Entry 8WKK (electron microscopy, 3.30 A resolution); this record covers chains E and F of the 96 polymer chains in the assembly.

Chain E:
Molecule: Flagellar biosynthetic protein FliR
Source organism: Salmonella enterica subsp. enterica serovar Typhimurium str. LT2
UniProtKB: P54702 (FLIR_SALTY); numbering as in UniProt (aligned over 1-264)
Sequence (264 residues; each row starts with the number of its first residue):
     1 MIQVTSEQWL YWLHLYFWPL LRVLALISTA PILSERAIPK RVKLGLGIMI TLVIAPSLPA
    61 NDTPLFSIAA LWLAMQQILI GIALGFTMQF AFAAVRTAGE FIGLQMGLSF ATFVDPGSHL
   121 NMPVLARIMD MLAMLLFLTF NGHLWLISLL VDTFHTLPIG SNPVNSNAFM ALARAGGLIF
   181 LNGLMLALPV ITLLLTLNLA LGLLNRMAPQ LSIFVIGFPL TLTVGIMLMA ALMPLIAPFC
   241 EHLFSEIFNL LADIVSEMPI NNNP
Disordered / not traced: 1-3, 257-264

Chain F:
Molecule: Flagellar biosynthetic protein FliP
Source organism: Salmonella enterica subsp. enterica serovar Typhimurium str. LT2
UniProtKB: P54700 (FLIP_SALTY); numbering as in UniProt (aligned over 1-245)
Sequence (245 residues; row label = number of the first residue in the row):
     1 MRRLLFLSLA GLWLFSPAAA AQLPGLISQP LAGGGQSWSL SVQTLVFITS LTFLPAILLM
    61 MTSFTRIIIV FGLLRNALGT PSAPPNQVLL GLALFLTFFI MSPVIDKIYV DAYQPFSEQK
   121 ISMQEALDKG AQPLRAFMLR QTREADLALF ARLANSGPLQ GPEAVPMRIL LPAYVTSELK
   181 TAFQIGFTIF IPFLIIDLVI ASVLMALGMM MVPPATIALP FKLMLFVLVD GWQLLMGSLA
   241 QSFYS
Disordered / not traced: 1-36, 244-245

How chain E and chain F interact:
Residue-residue contacts - 61 pairs, chain E then chain F:
  Phe-66(E) / Thr-44(F)
  Ile-68(E) / Tyr-113(F)  hydrophobic
  Leu-71(E) / Phe-47(F)  hydrophobic
  Met-75(E) / Tyr-113(F)
  Leu-79(E) / Phe-98(F)  hydrophobic
  Ala-83(E) / Phe-95(F)  hydrophobic
  Phe-86(E) / Gln-87(F)
  Phe-86(E) / Val-88(F)  hydrophobic
  Phe-86(E) / Gly-91(F)
  Phe-90(E) / Val-88(F)  hydrophobic
  Phe-90(E) / Leu-92(F)  hydrophobic
  Ala-93(E) / Pro-85(F)
  Ala-93(E) / Val-88(F)  hydrophobic
  Thr-97(E) / Ala-83(F)  hydrogen bond (side chain-backbone)
  Thr-97(E) / Pro-84(F)
  Glu-100(E) / Thr-80(F)
  Glu-100(E) / Ser-82(F)
  Phe-101(E) / Thr-80(F)
  Phe-101(E) / Ala-83(F)  hydrophobic
  Phe-101(E) / Leu-219(F)  hydrophobic
  Phe-101(E) / Leu-223(F)  hydrophobic
  Leu-104(E) / Gly-79(F)
  Leu-104(E) / Thr-80(F)
  Gln-105(E) / Thr-216(F)  hydrogen bond (side chain-backbone)
  Gln-105(E) / Pro-220(F)
  Phe-110(E) / Pro-213(F)  hydrophobic
  Phe-110(E) / Thr-216(F)
  Thr-112(E) / Gly-79(F)
  Phe-113(E) / Ala-215(F)  hydrophobic
  Pro-116(E) / Asn-76(F)
  Pro-123(E) / Ser-82(F)
  Ser-166(E) / Phe-99(F)
  Asn-167(E) / Phe-99(F)
  Met-170(E) / Leu-96(F)  hydrophobic
  Met-170(E) / Phe-99(F)  hydrophobic
  Leu-172(E) / Leu-92(F)
  Leu-172(E) / Phe-95(F)  hydrophobic
  Ala-173(E) / Leu-92(F)
  Ala-173(E) / Trp-232(F)  hydrogen bond (backbone-side chain)
  Ala-173(E) / Met-236(F)
  Gly-176(E) / Leu-92(F)
  Gly-176(E) / Trp-232(F)
  Gly-177(E) / Trp-232(F)
  Ile-179(E) / Val-88(F)  hydrophobic
  Phe-180(E) / Phe-226(F)  hydrophobic
  Phe-180(E) / Trp-232(F)  hydrophobic
  Leu-184(E) / Val-227(F)  hydrophobic
  Ile-191(E) / Pro-220(F)  hydrophobic
  Leu-195(E) / Ile-217(F)  hydrophobic
  Leu-195(E) / Phe-221(F)  hydrophobic
  Asn-198(E) / Thr-216(F)  hydrogen bond
  Asn-198(E) / Ile-217(F)
  Gly-202(E) / Met-209(F)
  Asn-205(E) / Met-209(F)
  Asn-205(E) / Met-210(F)
  Asn-205(E) / Met-211(F)
  Asn-205(E) / Val-212(F)
  Arg-206(E) / Leu-207(F)
  Ser-212(E) / Met-211(F)
  Ile-213(E) / Met-211(F)
  Ile-213(E) / Val-212(F)  hydrophobic
Also at the interface, not in a pair above, chain E (46 interface residues in all): Ile-82, Gln-89, Arg-96, Gly-117, Phe-169, Arg-174, Leu-181, Leu-199, Gln-210
Also at the interface, not in a pair above, chain F (43 interface residues in all): Leu-40, Pro-81, Leu-94, Phe-116, Gly-208, Met-224, Gln-233, Ala-240

In short:
46 residues of chain E face 43 of chain F across their interface, with 4 hydrogen bonds. Polar contacts
include Thr-97(E)/Ala-83(F), Gln-105(E)/Thr-216(F) and Ala-173(E)/Trp-232(F).
Here chain E is Flagellar biosynthetic protein FliR and chain F is Flagellar biosynthetic protein FliP, both
from Salmonella enterica subsp. enterica serovar Typhimurium str. LT2. Entry 8WKK (Cryo-EM structure of the
whole rod with export apparatus and hook within the flagellar motor-hook complex ...) was determined by
electron microscopy, deposited together with 8WHT, 8WIW, 8WK3, 8WK4, 8WKI, 8WKQ and 11 further entries.
